PDB entry 8VS6 | electron microscopy, 2.73 A resolution | chains E and B of the 3 polymer chains in the assembly

== Chain E ==
Name: Transforming growth factor beta-3 proprotein
From: Homo sapiens
Reference sequence: P10600 (TGFB3_HUMAN); residues 4-392 here correspond to UniProt positions 24-412 (UniProt number = residue number + 20)
Sequence (389 residues; each row starts with the number of its first residue):
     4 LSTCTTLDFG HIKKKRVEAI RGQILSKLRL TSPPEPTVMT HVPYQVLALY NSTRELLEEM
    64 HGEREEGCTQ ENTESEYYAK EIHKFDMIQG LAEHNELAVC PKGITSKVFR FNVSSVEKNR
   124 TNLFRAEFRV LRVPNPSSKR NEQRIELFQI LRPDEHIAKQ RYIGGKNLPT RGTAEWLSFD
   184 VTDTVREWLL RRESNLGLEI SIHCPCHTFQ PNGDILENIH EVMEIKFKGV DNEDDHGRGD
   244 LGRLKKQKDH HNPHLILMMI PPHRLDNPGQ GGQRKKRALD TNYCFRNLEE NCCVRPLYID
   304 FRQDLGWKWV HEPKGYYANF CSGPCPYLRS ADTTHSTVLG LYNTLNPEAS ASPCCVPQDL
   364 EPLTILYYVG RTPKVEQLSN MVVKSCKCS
Disordered / not traced: 4-239, 250-392
Bound ions: Mg2+: Asp243 (shared with Ser114(B), Ser116(B), Glu212(B) of chain B)
UniProt features mapped onto this chain:
  - motif: Arg241 to Asp243 (Cell attachment site)
  - modified residue: Gln273 (N5-methylglutamine)
  - glycosylation (N-linked (GlcNAc...) asparagine): Asn54, Asn115, Asn122

== Chain B ==
Name: Integrin beta-8
From: Homo sapiens
Reference sequence: P26012 (ITB8_HUMAN); residues 1-642 here correspond to UniProt positions 43-684 (UniProt number = residue number + 42)
Sequence (642 residues; each row starts with the number of its first residue):
     1 EDNRCASSNA ASCARCLALG PECGWCVQED FISGGSRSER CDIVSNLISK GCSVDSIEYP
    61 SVHVIIPTEN EINTQVTPGE VSIQLRPGAE ANFMLKVHPL KKYPVDLYYL VDVSASMHNN
   121 IEKLNSVGND LSRKMAFFSR DFRLGFGSYV DKTVSPYISI HPERIHNQCS DYNLDCMPPH
   181 GYIHVLSLTE NITEFEKAVH RQKISGNIDT PEGGFDAMLQ AAVCESHIGW RKEAKRLLLV
   241 MTDQTSHLAL DSKLAGIVVP NDGNCHLKNN VYVKSTTMEH PSLGQLSEKL IDNNINVIFA
   301 VQGKQFHWYK DLLPLLPGTI AGEIESKAAN LNNLVVEAYQ KLISEVKVQV ENQVQGIYFN
   361 ITAICPDGSR KPGMEGCRNV TSNDEVLFNV TVTMKKCDVT GGKNYAIIKP IGFNETAKIH
   421 IHRNCSCQCE DNRGPKGKCV DETFLDSKCF QCDENKCHFD EDQFSSESCK SHKDQPVCSG
   481 RGVCVCGKCS CHKIKLGKVY GKYCEKDDFS CPYHHGNLCA GHGECEAGRC QCFSGWEGDR
   541 CQCPSAAAQH CVNSKGQVCS GRGTCVCGRC ECTDPRSIGR FCEHCPTCYT ACKENWNCMQ
   601 CLHPHNLSQA ILDQCKTSCA LMEQQHYVDQ TSECFSSPSY LR
Disordered / not traced: 1-71, 399-403, 426-642
Disulfides: Cys169-Cys176, Cys224-Cys265, Cys365-Cys377, Cys397-Cys425
Glycans and other covalent adducts: N-acetylglucosamine (NAG) linked to Asn191, Asn360, Asn379, Asn389, Asn414
Bound ions: Mg2+: Ser114, Ser116, Glu212 (shared with Asp243(E) of chain E); Ca2+: Asp151, Asp209, Pro211
UniProt features mapped onto this chain:
  - binding site (Mg(2+)): Asp112, Ser114, Glu212
  - binding site (Ca(2+)): Asp151, Asn207, Asp209, Pro211, Glu212
  - glycosylation (N-linked (GlcNAc...) asparagine): Asn191, Asn360, Asn379, Asn389, Asn414, Asn424, Asn606

== Chain E / chain B interface ==
Residue-residue contacts - 20 pairs, chain E then chain B:
  Gly242(E) - Ile208(B)
  Gly242(E) - Thr210(B)
  Asp243(E) - Ser114(B)
  Asp243(E) - Ala115(B)  hydrogen bond (side chain-backbone)
  Asp243(E) - Ser116(B)  hydrogen bond (side chain-backbone)
  Asp243(E) - Gly206(B)
  Asp243(E) - Asn207(B)  hydrogen bond (side chain-backbone)
  Asp243(E) - Ile208(B)  hydrogen bond (backbone-backbone)
  Asp243(E) - Asp209(B)
  Asp243(E) - Glu212(B)
  Leu244(E) - Ala115(B)  hydrophobic
  Leu244(E) - Gln168(B)
  Leu244(E) - Cys169(B)  hydrophobic
  Leu244(E) - Tyr172(B)  hydrophobic
  Leu244(E) - Asn207(B)
  Leu247(E) - Ala115(B)
  Leu247(E) - Cys169(B)  hydrophobic
  Leu247(E) - Tyr172(B)  hydrophobic
  Leu247(E) - Leu174(B)  hydrophobic
  Lys248(E) - Tyr172(B)
Also at the interface, not in a pair above, chain E (6 interface residues in all): Arg246
Also at the interface, not in a pair above, chain B (16 interface residues in all): Asn119, Arg164, Ser205

== Summary ==
6 residues of chain E face 16 of chain B across their interface, with 4 hydrogen bonds. Among the polar pairs
are Asp243(E)-Ala115(B), Asp243(E)-Ser116(B) and Asp243(E)-Asn207(B). Covalently linked N-acetylglucosamine:
at Asn191(B), Asn360(B), Asn379(B), Asn389(B) and Asn414(B).
Here chain E is Transforming growth factor beta-3 proprotein and chain B is Integrin beta-8, both from Homo
sapiens. Entry 8VS6 (L-TGF-b3/avb8) was determined by electron microscopy (same publication as 8VSB, 8VSC and
8VSD).
